PDB entry 9DJX | X-ray diffraction, 3.35 A resolution | chains A and C of the 3 polymer chains in the assembly

# Chain A
Molecule: Protein cereblon
Source organism: Homo sapiens
UniProtKB: Q96SW2 (CRBN_HUMAN); residue numbers follow UniProt; this construct covers 70-442
Amino-acid sequence (373 residues; row label = number of the first residue in the row):
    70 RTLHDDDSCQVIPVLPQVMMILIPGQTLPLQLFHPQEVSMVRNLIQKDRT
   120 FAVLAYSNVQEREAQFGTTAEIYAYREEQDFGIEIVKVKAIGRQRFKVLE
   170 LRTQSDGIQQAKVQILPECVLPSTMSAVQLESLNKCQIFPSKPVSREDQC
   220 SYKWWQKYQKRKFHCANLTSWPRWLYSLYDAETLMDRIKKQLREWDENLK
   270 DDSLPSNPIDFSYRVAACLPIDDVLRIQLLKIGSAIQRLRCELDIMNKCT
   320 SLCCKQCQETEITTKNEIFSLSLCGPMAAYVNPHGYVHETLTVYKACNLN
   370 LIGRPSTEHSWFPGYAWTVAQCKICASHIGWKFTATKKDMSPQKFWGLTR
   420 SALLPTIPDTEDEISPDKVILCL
Disordered / not traced: 70-72, 126-132, 211-219, 428-437
UniProt features mapped onto this chain:
  - binding site (Zn(2+)): Cys-323, Cys-326, Cys-391, Cys-394
  - binding site ((S)-thalidomide): His-378, Trp-380, Trp-386
  - natural variant: Cys-391 (C391R: In MRT2)
  - mutagenesis: Tyr-384 (Y384A: Abolishes thalidomide-binding without affecting DCX protein ligase complex activity; when associated with A-386), Trp-386 (W386A: Abolishes thalidomide-binding without affecting DCX protein ligase complex activity; when associated with A-384 ...), Arg-419 to Leu-442 (Fails to rescue increased BK channel activity and decreased probability of neurotransmission in a mouse hippocampal neuron model)
Metal / ion sites: Zn2+: Cys-323, Cys-326, Cys-391, Cys-394
Small-molecule neighbours: A1A5I ((3S)-3-(5-{[(3R,6S)-1-ethyl-6-methylpiperidin-3-yl]oxy}-1-oxo-1,3-dihydro-2H-isoindol-2-yl)piperidine-2,6-dione): Val-350, Asn-351, Pro-352, His-353, Glu-377, His-378, Ser-379, Trp-380, Trp-386, Trp-400, Phe-402

# Chain C
Molecule: Protein Wiz
Source organism: Homo sapiens
UniProtKB: O95785 (WIZ_HUMAN); residue numbers follow UniProt; this construct covers 867-895
Amino-acid sequence (30 residues; each row starts with the number of its first residue):
   866 SQSLTTCEVCGACFETRKGLSSHARSHLRQ
Disordered / not traced: 866-867, 894-895
Differences from the reference sequence: expression tag (866)
UniProt features mapped onto this chain:
  - zinc finger: Thr-870 to His-892 (C2H2-type 7)
  - cross-link: Lys-883 (Glycyl lysine isopeptide (Lys-Gly) (interchain with G-Cter in SUMO2))
Metal / ion sites: Zn2+: Cys-872, Cys-875, His-888, His-892
Small-molecule neighbours: A1A5I ((3S)-3-(5-{[(3R,6S)-1-ethyl-6-methylpiperidin-3-yl]oxy}-1-oxo-1,3-dihydro-2H-isoindol-2-yl)piperidine-2,6-dione): Ser-868, Thr-871, Cys-872, Glu-873, Val-874, Cys-875, Gly-876

# Chain A / chain C interface
Pairs across the interface - 16 pairs, chain A then chain C:
  Gln-325(A) with Leu-893(C), hydrogen bond (side chain-backbone)
  Asn-351(A) with Glu-873(C), hydrogen bond (side chain-backbone); Val-874(C), hydrogen bond (side chain-backbone)
  His-353(A) with Glu-873(C), salt bridge
  Tyr-355(A) with Glu-873(C); Val-874(C)
  His-357(A) with Val-874(C), hydrogen bond (side chain-backbone)
  Trp-386(A) with Gly-876(C)
  Val-388(A) with Cys-875(C); Ala-877(C), hydrophobic
  Ala-395(A) with Ser-891(C)
  Ser-396(A) with Ser-891(C)
  His-397(A) with Cys-875(C); Ser-891(C); His-892(C)
  Trp-400(A) with Cys-875(C), hydrogen bond (side chain-backbone)
Also at the interface, not in a pair above, chain A (12 interface residues in all): Ile-371

# In short
The interface between chain A and chain C involves 12 residues on one side and 8 on the other, with 5 hydrogen
bonds and 1 salt bridge. Polar pairs include His-353(A)/Glu-873(C), Gln-325(A)/Leu-893(C) and
Asn-351(A)/Glu-873(C). Compound A1A5I is bound between chain A and chain C.
Chain A is Protein cereblon and chain C is Protein Wiz, both from Homo sapiens; the structure, Ternary complex
structure of Cereblon-DDB1 bound to WIZ(ZF7) and the molecular glue WIZ-6, was determined by X-ray
diffraction, deposited together with 9DJT.
